7U8C - chains BA2 and L of the 3 polymer chains in the assembly; structure by X-ray diffraction, 1.74 A resolution.

Chain BA2:
Molecule: Mesothelin, cleaved form
Notes: fragment: C-terminal peptide
Reference sequence: Q13421 (MSLN_HUMAN); residues 582-598 here correspond to UniProt positions 590-606 (UniProt number = residue number + 8)
Amino-acid sequence (17 residues; numbered 582 to 598; the number before each row is that of its first residue):
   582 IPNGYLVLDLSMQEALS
Disordered / not traced: 582-583
UniProt features mapped onto this chain:
  - lipidation: Ser598 (GPI-anchor amidated serine)

Chain L:
Molecule: MORab 15B6 Fab light chain
From: Mus musculus
Notes: antibody fragment or engineered binder
Amino-acid sequence (213 residues; row label = number of the first residue in the row):
     1 QAVVTQESALTTSPGETVTLTCRSSTGAVTTGNYPNWVQEKPDHLFTGLI
    51 AGTNNRAPGVPARFSGSLIGDKAALTITGAQTEDEAIYFCALWFSSHWVF
   101 GGGTKLTVLGQPKSSPSVTLFPPSSEELETNKATLVCTITDFYPGVVTVD
   151 WKVDGTPVTQGMETTQPSKQSNNKYMASSYLTLTARAWERHSSFSCQVTH
   201 EGHTVEKSSSRAD
Disulfides: Cys22-Cys90, Cys137-Cys196

Interface between chain BA2 and chain L:
Contacting residue pairs (20; chain BA2 residue first):
  Leu591(BA2) with Ala51(L)
  Ser592(BA2) with Tyr34(L); Asn36(L), hydrogen bond (backbone-side chain); Gly52(L); Trp98(L)
  Met593(BA2) with Tyr34(L); Trp93(L); Trp98(L), hydrophobic
  Gln594(BA2) with Tyr34(L); Ala51(L); Gly52(L); Asn55(L)
  Glu595(BA2) with Tyr34(L), hydrogen bond; Asn55(L), hydrogen bond (backbone-side chain)
  Ala596(BA2) with Thr31(L); Gly52(L); Thr53(L); Asn54(L)
  Leu597(BA2) with Asn54(L), hydrogen bond (backbone-side chain); Asn55(L)
From the paper, about this interface:
  - epitope / paratope residues, chain BA2: Tyr586(BA2)

In short:
7 residues of chain BA2 face 10 of chain L across their interface; the contacts include 4 hydrogen bonds.
Polar contacts include Ser592(BA2)-Asn36(L), Glu595(BA2)-Tyr34(L) and Glu595(BA2)-Asn55(L). From the paper:
the epitope/paratope residue Tyr586(BA2).
Here chain BA2 is Mesothelin, cleaved form and chain L is MORab 15B6 Fab light chain (Mus musculus). Entry
7U8C (Crystal structure of Mesothelin C-terminal peptide-MORAb 15B6 FAB complex) was determined by X-ray
diffraction.
